Entry 3SNC (X-ray diffraction, 2.58 A resolution); this record covers chains A and H.

Chain A:
Name: 3C-like proteinase
From: SARS coronavirus
Notes: EC 3.4.22.-
UniProt: P0C6U8 (R1A_CVHSA); residues 1-306 here correspond to UniProt positions 3241-3546 (UniProt number = residue number + 3240)
Sequence (306 residues; row label = number of the first residue in the row):
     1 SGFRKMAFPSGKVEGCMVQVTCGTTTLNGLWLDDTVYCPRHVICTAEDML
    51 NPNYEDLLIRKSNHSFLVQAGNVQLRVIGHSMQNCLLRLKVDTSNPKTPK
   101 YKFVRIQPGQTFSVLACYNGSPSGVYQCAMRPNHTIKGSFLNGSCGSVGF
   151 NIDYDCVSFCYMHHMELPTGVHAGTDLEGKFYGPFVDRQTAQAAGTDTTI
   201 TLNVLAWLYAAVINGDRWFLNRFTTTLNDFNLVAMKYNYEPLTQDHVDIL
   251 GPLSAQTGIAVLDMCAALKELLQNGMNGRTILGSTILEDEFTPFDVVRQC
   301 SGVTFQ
UniProt features mapped onto this chain:
  - active site (For 3CL-PRO activity): His-41, Cys-145
  - site: Gln-306 (Cleavage)
From the paper describing this entry:
  - binding site for Peptide aldehyde inhibitor Ac-NSTSQ-H (chain H): Cys-145, Gln-192
  - catalytic residues: His-41, Cys-145 (citing earlier work)

Chain H:
Name: Peptide aldehyde inhibitor Ac-NSTSQ-H
Sequence (6 residues; numbered 0 to 5; the number before each row is that of its first residue; numbering starts at 0):
     0 XNSTSQ
Modified / non-standard residues: ACE (acetyl group) at position 0; Gln-5 ((4s)-4-amino-5-hydroxypentanamide; ECC)

How chain A and chain H interact:
Pairs across the interface - 28 pairs, chain A then chain H:
  His-41(A) / Gln-5(H)
  Met-49(A) / Ser-4(H)
  Phe-140(A) / Gln-5(H)
  Leu-141(A) / Gln-5(H)
  Asn-142(A) / Thr-3(H)
  Asn-142(A) / Gln-5(H)
  Gly-143(A) / Gln-5(H)
  Ser-144(A) / Gln-5(H)
  Cys-145(A) / Gln-5(H)  covalent bond
  His-163(A) / Gln-5(H)
  His-164(A) / Ser-4(H)
  His-164(A) / Gln-5(H)  hydrogen bond (backbone-backbone)
  Met-165(A) / Ser-2(H)
  Met-165(A) / Thr-3(H)
  Met-165(A) / Ser-4(H)
  Met-165(A) / Gln-5(H)
  Glu-166(A) / Ser-2(H)
  Glu-166(A) / Thr-3(H)  hydrogen bond (backbone-backbone)
  Glu-166(A) / Gln-5(H)
  Pro-168(A) / Asn-1(H)
  His-172(A) / Gln-5(H)
  Gln-189(A) / Asn-1(H)  hydrogen bond
  Gln-189(A) / Ser-2(H)
  Thr-190(A) / Asn-1(H)  hydrogen bond (backbone-side chain)
  Thr-190(A) / Ser-2(H)
  Ala-191(A) / ACE_0(H)
  Ala-191(A) / Asn-1(H)
  Gln-192(A) / Ser-2(H)
Interface residues without a listed pair, chain A (20 interface residues in all): Leu-167, Arg-188

In short:
The interface between chain A and chain H involves 20 residues on one side and 6 on the other; the contacts
include 1 covalent bond and 4 hydrogen bonds. Among the polar pairs are Gln-189(A)/Asn-1(H),
Thr-190(A)/Asn-1(H) and His-164(A)/Gln-5(H). The paper reports catalytic residues His-41(A) and Cys-145(A); a
binding site for Peptide aldehyde inhibitor Ac-NSTSQ-H (chain H) at Cys-145(A) and Gln-192(A).
Chain A is 3C-like proteinase (SARS coronavirus) and chain H is Peptide aldehyde inhibitor Ac-NSTSQ-H; the
structure, Crystal structure of SARS coronavirus main protease complexed with Ac-NSTSQ-H (soaking), was
determined by X-ray diffraction, deposited together with 3SN8, 3SNA, 3SNB, 3SND and 3SNE.
